Entry 1I6L (X-ray diffraction, 1.72 A resolution); this record covers chain A.

[Chain A]
Molecule: Tryptophanyl-tRNA synthetase
Source organism: Geobacillus stearothermophilus
Notes: EC 6.1.1.2
Reference sequence: P00953 (SYW_BACST); residues 1-328 here = UniProt positions 1-328
Sequence (328 residues; numbered 1 to 328; the number before each row is that of its first residue):
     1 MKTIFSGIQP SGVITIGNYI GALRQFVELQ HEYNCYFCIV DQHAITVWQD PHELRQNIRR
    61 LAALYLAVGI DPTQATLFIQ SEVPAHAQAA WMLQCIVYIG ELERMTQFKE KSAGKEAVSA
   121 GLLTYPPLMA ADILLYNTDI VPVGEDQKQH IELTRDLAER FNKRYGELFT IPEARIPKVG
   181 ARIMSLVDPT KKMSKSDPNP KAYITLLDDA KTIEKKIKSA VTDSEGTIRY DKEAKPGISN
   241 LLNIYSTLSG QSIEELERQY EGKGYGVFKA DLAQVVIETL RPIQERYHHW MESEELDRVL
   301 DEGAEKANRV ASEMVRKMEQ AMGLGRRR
Disordered / not traced: 327-328
Construct notes: modified residue (1, 92, 105, 129, 184, 193, 291, 314, 318, 322)
Modified / non-standard residues: Mse1, Mse92, Mse105, Mse129, Mse184, Mse193, Mse291, Mse314, Mse318, Mse322 (selenomethionine; parent Met)
Curated features (UniProtKB/Swiss-Prot):
  - motif: P10 to N18 ('HIGH' region), K192 to S196 ('KMSKS' region)
  - binding site (ATP): Q9 to S11, G17, N18, G144 to D146, I183, K192 to S196
  - binding site (L-tryptophan): D132

[In short]
UniProt lists 14 ATP-binding residues and L-tryptophan-binding residue D132.
Chain A is Tryptophanyl-tRNA synthetase (Geobacillus stearothermophilus); the structure, 1.7 high resolution
experimental phases for tryptophanyl-tRNA synthetase complexed with tryptophanyl-5'AMP, was determined by
X-ray diffraction (same publication as 1I6K and 1I6M).
